6YBB - chains A and E of the 6 polymer chains in the assembly; structure by X-ray diffraction, 2.90 A resolution.

Chain A:
Protein: Bacterial cellulose secretion regulator BcsQ, R156E mutant
Source organism: Escherichia coli
UniProt: A0A0B1KWQ0 (A0A0B1KWQ0_ECOLX); residues 1-250 here = UniProt positions 1-250
Chain sequence (250 residues; numbered 1 to 250; the number before each row is that of its first residue):
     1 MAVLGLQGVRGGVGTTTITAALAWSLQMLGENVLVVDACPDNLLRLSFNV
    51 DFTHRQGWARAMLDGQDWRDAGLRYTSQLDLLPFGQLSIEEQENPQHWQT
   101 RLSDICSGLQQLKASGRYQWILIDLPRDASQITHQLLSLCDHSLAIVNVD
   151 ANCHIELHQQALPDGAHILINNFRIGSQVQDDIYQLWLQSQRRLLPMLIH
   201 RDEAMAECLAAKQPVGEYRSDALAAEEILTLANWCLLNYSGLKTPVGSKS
Disordered / not traced: 1, 245-250
Construct notes: engineered mutation Glu156 (Arg in A0A0B1KWQ0)

Chain E:
Protein: Bacterial cellulose secretion regulator BcsE, residues 217-523
Source organism: Escherichia coli (strain K12)
UniProt: P37657 (BCSE_ECOLI); residues 217-523 here = UniProt positions 217-523
Chain sequence (310 residues; each row starts with the number of its first residue):
   214 MGSAEIQPRSDEKRILSNVAVLEGAPPLSEHWQLFNNNEVLFNEARTAQA
   264 ATVVFSLQQNAQIEPLARSIHTLRRQRGSAMKILVRENTASLRATDERLL
   314 LACGANMVIPWNAPLSRCLTMIESVQGQKFSRYVPEDITTLLSMTQPLKL
   364 RGFQKWDVFCNAVNNMMNNPLLPAHGKGVLVALRPVPGIRVEQALTLCRP
   414 NRTGDIMTIGGNRLVLFLSFCRINDLDTALNHIFPLPTGDIFSNRMVWFE
   464 DDQISAELVQMRLLAPEQWGMPLPLTQSSKPVINAEHDGRHWRRIPEPMR
   514 LLDDAVERSS
Disordered / not traced: 214-220, 489-504, 516-523
Construct notes: initiating methionine (214); expression tag (215-216)

Interface between chain A and chain E:
Pairs across the interface (54):
  Trp24(A) with Arg507(E)
  Gln27(A) with Leu488(E)
  Met28(A) with Leu486(E); Leu488(E)
  Leu29(A) with Arg403(E); Gln406(E), hydrogen bond (backbone-side chain); Thr409(E)
  Gly30(A) with Arg403(E), hydrogen bond (backbone-side chain)
  Glu31(A) with Arg403(E), salt bridge; Gln406(E), hydrogen bond
  Phe48(A) with Pro509(E)
  Asn49(A) with Arg506(E), hydrogen bond; Arg507(E), hydrogen bond (side chain-backbone); Ile508(E); Pro509(E)
  Val50(A) with Pro509(E), hydrophobic
  Asp67(A) with Arg513(E), salt bridge
  Trp68(A) with Leu514(E), hydrophobic
  Arg69(A) with Met512(E); Arg513(E); Leu514(E), hydrogen bond (backbone-backbone); Leu515(E)
  Asp70(A) with Met512(E); Arg513(E), salt bridge
  Gly72(A) with Pro511(E); Met512(E), hydrogen bond (backbone-backbone); Leu514(E)
  Leu73(A) with Pro509(E), hydrophobic; Glu510(E); Met512(E)
  Arg74(A) with Pro509(E); Glu510(E), hydrogen bond (backbone-backbone); Met512(E)
  Tyr75(A) with Arg507(E)
  Asp80(A) with Met512(E)
  Gln111(A) with Leu515(E)
  Leu112(A) with Leu514(E), hydrophobic; Leu515(E), hydrophobic
  Met197(A) with Leu449(E), hydrophobic
  Gln213(A) with Arg506(E)
  Glu217(A) with Arg507(E), salt bridge
  Glu226(A) with Arg412(E), hydrogen bond (backbone-side chain)
  Leu229(A) with Arg412(E)
  Thr230(A) with Arg412(E), hydrogen bond; Pro448(E); Leu449(E)
  Asn233(A) with Ile402(E); Gln406(E); Thr409(E), hydrogen bond; Leu410(E)
  Leu236(A) with Gln406(E)
  Leu237(A) with Ile402(E), hydrophobic; Leu449(E), hydrophobic; Asp453(E)
Other interface residues (no listed pair), chain A (36 interface residues in all): Leu34, Ala71, Thr76, Ser115, Tyr118, Pro196, Trp234
Other interface residues (no listed pair), chain E (24 interface residues in all): Val399, Gly401, Ile454

In short:
Chain A and chain E form an interface of 36 and 24 residues respectively; the contacts include 11 hydrogen
bonds and 4 salt bridges. Polar contacts include Glu31(A)-Arg403(E), Asp67(A)-Arg513(E) and
Asp70(A)-Arg513(E).
Here chain A is Bacterial cellulose secretion regulator BcsQ, R156E mutant (Escherichia coli) and chain E is
Bacterial cellulose secretion regulator BcsE, residues 217-523 (Escherichia coli (strain K12)). Entry 6YBB
(Crystal structure of a native BcsE (217-523) - BcsR-BcsQ (R156E mutant) complex with c-di-GMP and ATP ...)
was determined by X-ray diffraction (same publication as 6YAR, 6YAY, 6YB3, 6YB5 and 6YBU).
